5W7N - chains C and A of the 3 polymer chains in the assembly; structure by X-ray diffraction, 1.80 A resolution.

Chain C:
Molecule: 6-nt DNA strand
Sequence (6 nucleotides; numbered 1 to 6; the number before each row is that of its first residue):
     1 AXGXCG
Modified residues: US3 (1-(2-deoxy-5-O-phosphono-beta-D-erythro-pentofuranosyl)-5-methyl-2-selanylpyrimidin-4(1H)-one) at position 2; US3 (1-(2-deoxy-5-O-phosphono-beta-D-erythro-pentofuranosyl)-5-methyl-2-selanylpyrimidin-4(1H)-one) at position 4

Chain A:
Protein: Ribonuclease H
Organism: Bacillus halodurans (strain ATCC BAA-125 / DSM 18197 / FERM 7344 / JCM 9153 / C-125)
Notes: EC 3.1.26.4
UniProtKB: Q9KEI9 (RNH1_BACHD); residue numbers follow UniProt; this construct covers 62-193
Amino-acid sequence (132 residues; numbered 62 to 193; the number before each row is that of its first residue):
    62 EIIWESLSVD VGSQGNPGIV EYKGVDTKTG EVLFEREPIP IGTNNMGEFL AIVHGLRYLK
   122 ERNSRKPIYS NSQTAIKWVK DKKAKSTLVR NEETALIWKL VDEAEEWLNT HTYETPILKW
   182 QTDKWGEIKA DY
Differences from the reference sequence: engineered mutation Asn132 (Asp in Q9KEI9)
Metal / ion sites: Mg2+ site 1: Asp71, Asp192; Mg2+ site 2: Asp71, Glu109, Asn132
Curated features (UniProtKB/Swiss-Prot):
  - binding site (Mg(2+)): Asp71, Glu109, Asp192
  - mutagenesis: Glu109 (E109Q: Loss of activity), Glu188 (E188A: Strongly reduces activity; E188Q: No effect), Asp192 (D192N: Strongly reduced activity with manganese. Loss of activity with magnesium)

Interface between chain C and chain A:
Residue-residue contacts (20):
  US3_2(C) - Asn77(A)  base contact
  US3_2(C) - Pro78(A)  phosphate contact
  DG3(C) - Asn77(A)  hydrogen bond to the sugar
  DG3(C) - Pro78(A)  phosphate contact
  DG3(C) - Thr104(A)  hydrogen bond to the phosphate
  DG3(C) - Asn105(A)  hydrogen bond to the base
  DG3(C) - Asn106(A)  hydrogen bond to the base
  US3_4(C) - Thr104(A)  hydrogen bond to the phosphate
  US3_4(C) - Asn106(A)  hydrogen bond to the sugar
  US3_4(C) - Met107(A)  phosphate contact
  US3_4(C) - Thr135(A)  base contact
  US3_4(C) - Trp139(A)  phosphate contact
  US3_4(C) - Lys146(A)  phosphate contact
  US3_4(C) - Ser147(A)  hydrogen bond to the phosphate
  US3_4(C) - Thr148(A)  hydrogen bond to the phosphate
  US3_4(C) - Leu149(A)  phosphate contact
  DC5(C) - Lys138(A)  phosphate contact
  DC5(C) - Trp139(A)  hydrogen bond to the phosphate
  DC5(C) - Lys146(A)  phosphate contact
  DG6(C) - Lys138(A)  phosphate contact

In short:
Chain C and chain A form an interface of 5 and 13 residues respectively; the contacts include 9 hydrogen
bonds. Polar contacts include DG3(C)-Asn105(A), DG3(C)-Asn106(A) and DG3(C)-Asn77(A). Curated annotation
(UniProt) lists 3 Mg2+-binding residues and 3 mutagenesis sites on chain A.
Here chain C is a 6-nt DNA strand and chain A is Ribonuclease H (Bacillus halodurans (strain ATCC BAA-125 /
DSM 18197 / FERM 7344 / JCM 9153 / C-125)). Entry 5W7N (2-Se-T2/4-DNA and native RNA hybrid in complex with
RNase H catalytic domain D132N mutant) was determined by X-ray diffraction.
